4OON - chain A; structure by X-ray diffraction, 3.20 A resolution.

== Chain A ==
Name: Penicillin-binding protein 1A
From: Pseudomonas aeruginosa PAO1
Notes: EC 2.4.2.-, 3.4.-.-; fragment: pbp1a:
Reference sequence: Q07806 (PBPA_PSEAE); residue numbers follow UniProt; this construct covers 36-822
Sequence (795 residues; row label = number of the first residue in the row):
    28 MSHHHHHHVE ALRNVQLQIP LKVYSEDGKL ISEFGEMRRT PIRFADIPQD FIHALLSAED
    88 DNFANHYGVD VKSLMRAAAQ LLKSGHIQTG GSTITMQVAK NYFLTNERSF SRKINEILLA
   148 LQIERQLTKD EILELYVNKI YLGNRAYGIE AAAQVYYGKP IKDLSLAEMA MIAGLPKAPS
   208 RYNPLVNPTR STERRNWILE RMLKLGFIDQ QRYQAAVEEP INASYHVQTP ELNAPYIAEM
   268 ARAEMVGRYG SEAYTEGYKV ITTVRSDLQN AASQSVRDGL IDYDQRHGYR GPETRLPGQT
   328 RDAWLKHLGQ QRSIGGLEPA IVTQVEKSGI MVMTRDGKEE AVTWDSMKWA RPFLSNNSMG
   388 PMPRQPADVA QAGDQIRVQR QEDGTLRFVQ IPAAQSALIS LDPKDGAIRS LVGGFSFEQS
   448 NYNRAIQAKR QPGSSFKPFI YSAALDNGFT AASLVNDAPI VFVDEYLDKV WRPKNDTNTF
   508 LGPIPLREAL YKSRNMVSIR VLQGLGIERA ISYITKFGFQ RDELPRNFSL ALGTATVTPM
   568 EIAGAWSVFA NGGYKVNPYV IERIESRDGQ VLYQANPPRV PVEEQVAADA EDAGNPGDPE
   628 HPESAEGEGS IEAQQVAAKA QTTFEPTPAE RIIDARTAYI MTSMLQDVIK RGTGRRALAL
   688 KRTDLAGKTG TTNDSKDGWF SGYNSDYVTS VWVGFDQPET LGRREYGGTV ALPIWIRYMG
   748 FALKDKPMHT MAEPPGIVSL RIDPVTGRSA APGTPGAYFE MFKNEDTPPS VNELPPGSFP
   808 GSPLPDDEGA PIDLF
Disordered / not traced: 28-46, 65-255, 495-505, 610-651, 793-822
Construct notes: initiating methionine (28); expression tag (29-35)
Covalent attachments: compound 2U4 linked to Ser461
Residues lining bound ligands: 2U4 ((4Z,8S,11E,14S)-5-(2-amino-1,3-thiazol-4-yl)-14-(5,6-dihydroxy-1,3-dioxo-1,3-dihydro-2H-isoindol-2-yl)-8-formyl-2-methyl-6-oxo-3,10-dioxa-4,7,11-triazatetradeca-4,11-diene-2,12,14-tricarboxylic acid): Gln458, Gly460, Ser520, Asn522, Leu559, Gly560, Thr561, Thr680, Lys695, Thr696, Gly697, Thr698, Thr699, Asn700, Asp701, Tyr733, Gly734

== Overview ==
Compound 2U4 is covalently linked to Ser461.
Chain A is Penicillin-binding protein 1A (Pseudomonas aeruginosa PAO1); the structure, Crystal structure of
PBP1a in complex with compound 17
((4Z,8S,11E,14S)-5-(2-amino-1,3-thiazol-4-yl)-14-(5,6-dihydroxy-1,3-dioxo-1,3-dihydro-2H-isoindol-2-yl)-8-formyl-2-methyl-6-oxo-3,10-dioxa-4,7,11-triazatetradeca-4,11-diene-2,12,14-tricarboxylic
acid), was determined by X-ray diffraction (same publication as 4OOL and 4OOM).
